5CVB - chains A and C of the 3 polymer chains in the assembly; structure by X-ray diffraction, 2.25 A resolution.

[Chain A]
Protein: Collagen alpha-1(I) chain, Collagen alpha-1(IX) chain
Organism: Homo sapiens
Reference sequence: chimeric construct of P02452, P20849: residues 15-26 from P02452 (CO1A1_HUMAN) positions 572-583 (UniProt number = residue number + 557); residues 36-71 from P20849 positions 754-789 (UniProt number = residue number + 718)
Sequence (71 residues; row label = number of the first residue in the row):
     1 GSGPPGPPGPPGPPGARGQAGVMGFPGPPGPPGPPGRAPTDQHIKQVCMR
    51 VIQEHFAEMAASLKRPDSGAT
Unresolved in the structure: 1, 68-71
Modified positions: Mse23 (selenomethionine; parent Met); Mse49 (selenomethionine; parent Met); Mse59 (selenomethionine; parent Met)
Differences from the reference sequence: expression tag (1-14); linker (27-35)

[Chain C]
Protein: Collagen alpha-1(I) chain, Collagen alpha-3(IX) chain
Organism: Homo sapiens
Reference sequence: chimeric construct of P02452, Q14050: residues 15-26 from P02452 (CO1A1_HUMAN) positions 572-583 (UniProt number = residue number + 557); residues 36-72 from Q14050 positions 517-553 (UniProt number = residue number + 481)
Sequence (72 residues; row label = number of the first residue in the row):
     1 GSGPPGPPGPPGPPGARGQAGVMGFPGPPGPPGPPGKEASEQRIRELCGG
    51 MISEQIAQLAAHLRKPLAPGSI
Unresolved in the structure: 68-72
Differences from the reference sequence: expression tag (1-14); linker (27-35)

[Interface between chain A and chain C]
Inter-chain disulfides: C48(A)-C48(C)
Contacting residue pairs - 89 pairs, chain A then chain C:
  S2(A) - G1(C)  hydrogen bond (side chain-backbone)
  G3(A) - G1(C)  hydrogen bond (backbone-backbone)
  G3(A) - G3(C)
  G3(A) - P4(C)
  P4(A) - G3(C)
  P5(A) - P4(C)
  G6(A) - P4(C)  hydrogen bond (backbone-backbone)
  G6(A) - G6(C)
  G6(A) - P7(C)
  P7(A) - G6(C)
  P8(A) - P7(C)
  G9(A) - P7(C)  hydrogen bond (backbone-backbone)
  G9(A) - G9(C)
  G9(A) - P10(C)
  P10(A) - G9(C)
  P10(A) - P10(C)
  P11(A) - P10(C)  hydrophobic
  G12(A) - P10(C)  hydrogen bond (backbone-backbone)
  G12(A) - G12(C)
  G12(A) - P13(C)
  P13(A) - G12(C)
  P13(A) - P13(C)
  P14(A) - P13(C)
  G15(A) - P13(C)  hydrogen bond (backbone-backbone)
  G15(A) - G15(C)
  A16(A) - G15(C)
  R17(A) - A16(C)
  R17(A) - R17(C)  hydrogen bond (side chain-backbone)
  R17(A) - G18(C)
  R17(A) - Q19(C)
  G18(A) - A16(C)  hydrogen bond (backbone-backbone)
  G18(A) - G18(C)
  Q19(A) - G18(C)
  A20(A) - Q19(C)
  G21(A) - Q19(C)  hydrogen bond (backbone-backbone)
  G21(A) - G21(C)
  V22(A) - G21(C)
  Mse23(A) - V22(C)
  Mse23(A) - M23(C)
  Mse23(A) - G24(C)
  Mse23(A) - F25(C)
  G24(A) - V22(C)  hydrogen bond (backbone-backbone)
  G24(A) - G24(C)
  F25(A) - G24(C)
  P26(A) - F25(C)
  G27(A) - F25(C)  hydrogen bond (backbone-backbone)
  G27(A) - G27(C)
  P28(A) - G27(C)
  P29(A) - P28(C)
  G30(A) - P28(C)  hydrogen bond (backbone-backbone)
  G30(A) - P29(C)
  G30(A) - G30(C)
  G30(A) - P31(C)
  P31(A) - G30(C)
  P32(A) - P31(C)
  G33(A) - P31(C)  hydrogen bond (backbone-backbone)
  G33(A) - G33(C)
  P34(A) - G33(C)
  P35(A) - P34(C)
  G36(A) - P34(C)  hydrogen bond (backbone-backbone)
  G36(A) - G36(C)
  R37(A) - G36(C)
  A38(A) - K37(C)
  P39(A) - K37(C)
  P39(A) - R43(C)  hydrogen bond (backbone-side chain)
  T40(A) - R43(C)
  D41(A) - R43(C)  salt bridge
  D41(A) - L47(C)
  I44(A) - A39(C)  hydrophobic
  I44(A) - R43(C)
  I44(A) - L47(C)  hydrophobic
  I44(A) - C48(C)
  K45(A) - L47(C)
  K45(A) - M51(C)
  C48(A) - C48(C)  disulfide
  Mse49(A) - M51(C)
  I52(A) - M51(C)  hydrophobic
  I52(A) - I52(C)  hydrophobic
  I52(A) - Q55(C)
  F56(A) - Q55(C)
  F56(A) - L59(C)  hydrophobic
  Mse59(A) - I56(C)  hydrophobic
  Mse59(A) - L59(C)  hydrophobic
  A60(A) - L59(C)
  A60(A) - L63(C)
  L63(A) - L59(C)  hydrophobic
  L63(A) - A60(C)
  L63(A) - R64(C)  hydrogen bond (backbone-side chain)
  K64(A) - L63(C)
Also at the interface, not in a pair above, chain C (49 interface residues in all): P5, P8, P11, P14, A20, P26, P32, P35, I44

[Overview]
The interface between chain A and chain C involves 50 residues on one side and 49 on the other; the contacts
include 1 disulfide bond, 16 hydrogen bonds and 1 salt bridge. Polar contacts include D41(A)-R43(C),
S2(A)-G1(C) and R17(A)-R17(C).
Here chain A is Collagen alpha-1(I) chain, Collagen alpha-1(IX) chain and chain C is Collagen alpha-1(I)
chain, Collagen alpha-3(IX) chain, both from Homo sapiens. Entry 5CVB (Crystal structure of the type IX
collagen NC2 hetero-trimerization domain with a guest fragment a1a1a1 of ...) was determined by X-ray
diffraction together with 5CVA, 5CTD and 5CTI from the same study.
